Entry 1WDS (X-ray diffraction, 1.64 A resolution); this record covers chain A.

Chain A:
Protein: Beta-amylase
From: Glycine max
Notes: EC 3.2.1.2
Reference sequence: P10538 (AMYB_SOYBN); residue numbers follow UniProt; this construct covers 1-495
Chain sequence (495 residues; numbered 1 to 495; the number before each row is that of its first residue):
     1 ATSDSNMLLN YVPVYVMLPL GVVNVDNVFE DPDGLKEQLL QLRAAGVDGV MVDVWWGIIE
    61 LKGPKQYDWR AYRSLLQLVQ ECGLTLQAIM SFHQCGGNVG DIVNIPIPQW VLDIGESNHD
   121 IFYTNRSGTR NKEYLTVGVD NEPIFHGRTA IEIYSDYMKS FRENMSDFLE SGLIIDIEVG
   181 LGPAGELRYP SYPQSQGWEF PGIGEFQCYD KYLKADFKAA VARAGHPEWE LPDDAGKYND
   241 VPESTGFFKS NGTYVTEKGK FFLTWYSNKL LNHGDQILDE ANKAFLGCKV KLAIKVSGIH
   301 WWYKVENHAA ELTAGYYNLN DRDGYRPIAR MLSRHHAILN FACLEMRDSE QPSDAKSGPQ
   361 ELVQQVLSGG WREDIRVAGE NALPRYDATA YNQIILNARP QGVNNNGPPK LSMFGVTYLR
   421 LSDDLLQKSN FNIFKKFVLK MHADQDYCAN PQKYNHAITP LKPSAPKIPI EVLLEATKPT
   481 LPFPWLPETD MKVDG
Unresolved in the structure: 1-3
Construct notes: engineered mutation Ala342 (Thr in P10538)
Ligand contacts: alpha-D-glucopyranose (GLC): Val99, Tyr192, Gln194, Trp198, Phe200, Gly298, His300, Trp301, Cys343, Met346, Gln351, Ala382, Leu383

Summary:
Bound to chain A: alpha-D-glucopyranose.
Chain A is Beta-amylase (Glycine max); the structure, The role of an inner loop in the catalytic mechanism of
soybean beta-amylase, was determined by X-ray diffraction, deposited together with 1WDP, 1WDQ and 1WDR.
